Entry 6TIU (X-ray diffraction, 3.57 A resolution); this record covers chains B and C of the 5 polymer chains in the assembly.

== Chain B ==
Name: Tubulin beta-1 chain
Source organism: Drosophila melanogaster
UniProt: Q24560 (TBB1_DROME); residue numbers follow UniProt; this construct covers 1-447
Sequence (447 residues; numbered 1 to 447; the number before each row is that of its first residue):
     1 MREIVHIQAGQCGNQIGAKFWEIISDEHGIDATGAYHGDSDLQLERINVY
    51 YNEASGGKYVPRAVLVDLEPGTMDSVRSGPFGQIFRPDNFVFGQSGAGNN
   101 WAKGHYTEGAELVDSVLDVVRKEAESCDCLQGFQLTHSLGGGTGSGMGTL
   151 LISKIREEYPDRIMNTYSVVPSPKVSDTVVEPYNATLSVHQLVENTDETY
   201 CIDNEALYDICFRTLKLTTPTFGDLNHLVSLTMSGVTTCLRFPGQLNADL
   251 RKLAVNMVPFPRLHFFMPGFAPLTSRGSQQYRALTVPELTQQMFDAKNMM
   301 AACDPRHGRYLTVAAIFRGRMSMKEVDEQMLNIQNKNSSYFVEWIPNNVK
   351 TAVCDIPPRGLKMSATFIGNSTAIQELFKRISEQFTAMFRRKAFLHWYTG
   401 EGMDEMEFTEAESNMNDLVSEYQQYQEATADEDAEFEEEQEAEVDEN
Unresolved in the structure: 279-282, 433-447
Construct notes: engineered mutation Phe222 (Tyr in Q24560)
Ligand contacts: GDP / GTP: Ala9, Gly10, Gln11, Cys12, Gly13, Gln15, Ile16, Asp67, Ala97, Gly98, Asn99, Ser138, Gly140, Gly141, Gly142, Thr143, Gly144, Ser145, Val169, Pro171, Val175, Asp177, Glu181, Asn204, Leu207, Phe222, Leu225, Asn226
UniProt features mapped onto this chain:
  - binding site (GTP): Gln11, Glu69, Ser138, Gly142, Thr143, Gly144, Asn204, Asn226
  - binding site (Mg(2+)): Glu69
  - modified residue (Phosphoserine): Ser40, Ser339

== Chain C ==
Name: Tubulin alpha-1 chain
Source organism: Drosophila melanogaster
UniProt: P06603 (TBA1_DROME); residue numbers follow UniProt; this construct covers 1-450
Sequence (450 residues; numbered 1 to 450; the number before each row is that of its first residue):
     1 MRECISIHVGQAGVQIGNACWELYCLEHGIQPDGQMPSDRTVGGGDDSFN
    51 TFFSETGAGKHVPRAVFVDLEPTVVDEVRTGTYRQLFHPEQLITGKEDAA
   101 NNYARGHYTIGKEIVDLVLDRIRKLADQCTGLQGFLIFHSFGGGTGSGFT
   151 SLLMERLSVDYGKKSKLEFAIYPAPQVSTAVVEPYNSILTTHTTLEHSDC
   201 AFMVDNEAIYDICRRNLDIERPTYTNLNRLIGQIVSSITASLRFDGALNV
   251 DLTEFQTNLVPYPRIHFPLVTYAPVISAEKAYHEQLSVAEITNACFEPAN
   301 QMVKCDPRHGKYMACCMLYRGDVVPKDVNAAIATIKTKRTIQFVDWCPTG
   351 FKVGINYQPPTVVPGGDLAKVQRAVCMLSNTTAIAEAWARLDHKFDLMYA
   401 KRAFVHWYVGEGMEEGEFSEAREDLAALEKDYEEVGMDSGDGEGEGAEEY
Unresolved in the structure: 38-44, 440-450
Construct notes: engineered mutation Arg40 (Lys in P06603)
Ligand contacts: GTP (guanosine-5'-triphosphate): Gly10, Gln11, Ala12, Gln15, Ile16, Asp69, Glu71, Asp98, Ala99, Ala100, Asn101, Ser140, Gly142, Gly143, Gly144, Thr145, Gly146, Ile171, Pro173, Val177, Ser178, Thr179, Glu183, Asn206, Tyr224, Leu227, Asn228, Ile231
UniProt features mapped onto this chain:
  - active site: Glu254
  - binding site (GTP): Gln11, Glu71, Ser140, Gly144, Thr145, Thr179, Asn206, Asn228
  - binding site (Mg(2+)): Glu71
  - site: Tyr450 (Involved in polymerization)

== How chain B and chain C interact ==
Pairs across the interface (55; chain B residue first):
  Pro70(B) - Arg2(C)
  Gln94(B) - Met1(C)
  Gln94(B) - Arg2(C)  hydrogen bond
  Ser95(B) - Asp251(C)
  Gly98(B) - Thr253(C)
  Gly98(B) - Glu254(C)
  Gly98(B) - Thr257(C)  hydrogen bond (backbone-side chain)
  Asn99(B) - Glu254(C)
  Asn99(B) - Asn258(C)
  Asn99(B) - Lys352(C)
  Lys103(B) - Thr253(C)
  Pro173(B) - Lys336(C)  hydrogen bond (backbone-side chain)
  Pro173(B) - Pro348(C)
  Lys174(B) - Lys336(C)
  Ser176(B) - Thr349(C)  hydrogen bond
  Ser176(B) - Phe351(C)
  Asp177(B) - Phe351(C)
  Asp177(B) - Lys352(C)
  Thr178(B) - Asn258(C)  hydrogen bond
  Thr178(B) - Thr349(C)
  Val179(B) - Asn258(C)  hydrogen bond (backbone-side chain)
  Val179(B) - Cys347(C)  hydrophobic
  Val179(B) - Thr349(C)
  Thr219(B) - Lys326(C)
  Thr219(B) - Asn329(C)
  Thr219(B) - Ala330(C)
  Pro220(B) - Asn329(C)
  Thr221(B) - Lys326(C)
  Gln384(B) - Pro348(C)
  Ala387(B) - Trp346(C)
  Met388(B) - Trp346(C)
  Met388(B) - Pro348(C)
  Arg390(B) - Ser439(C)
  Arg391(B) - Tyr262(C)  hydrogen bond (backbone-side chain)
  Arg391(B) - Trp346(C)
  Arg391(B) - Glu434(C)  hydrogen bond (side chain-backbone)
  Arg391(B) - Val435(C)
  Arg391(B) - Met437(C)  hydrogen bond (side chain-backbone)
  Arg391(B) - Asp438(C)
  Arg391(B) - Ser439(C)  hydrogen bond
  Lys392(B) - Tyr262(C)
  Ala393(B) - Pro261(C)
  Ala393(B) - Tyr262(C)
  Ala393(B) - Trp346(C)  hydrophobic
  Phe394(B) - Thr257(C)
  Phe394(B) - Asn258(C)
  Phe394(B) - Val260(C)
  Phe394(B) - Pro261(C)  hydrogen bond (backbone-backbone)
  His396(B) - Val260(C)
  His396(B) - Pro261(C)  hydrogen bond (side chain-backbone)
  His396(B) - Tyr262(C)
  His396(B) - Pro263(C)
  Trp397(B) - Gln256(C)  hydrogen bond (side chain-backbone)
  Trp397(B) - Thr257(C)
  Trp397(B) - Val260(C)  hydrogen bond (side chain-backbone)
Also at the interface, not in a pair above, chain B (30 interface residues in all): Glu69, Gly71, Val180, Pro182, Leu395
Also at the interface, not in a pair above, chain C (29 interface residues in all): Asp245, Asp345

== Overview ==
The interface between chain B and chain C involves 30 residues on one side and 29 on the other; the contacts
include 14 hydrogen bonds. Polar contacts include Gln94(B)-Arg2(C), Gly98(B)-Thr257(C) and
Pro173(B)-Lys336(C). Chain B binds GDP / GTP. Bound to chain C: GTP.
Here chain B is Tubulin beta-1 chain and chain C is Tubulin alpha-1 chain, both from Drosophila melanogaster.
Entry 6TIU (Drosophila GTP-tubulin Y222F mutant) was determined by X-ray diffraction, deposited together with
6TIS, 6TIY and 6TIZ.
